9P6P - chains A and E of the 3 polymer chains in the assembly; structure by X-ray diffraction, 1.95 A resolution.

[Chain A]
Name: 2'-O-methyltransferase
Source organism: Severe acute respiratory syndrome coronavirus 2
Notes: EC 2.1.1.-
Reference sequence: P0DTD1 (R1AB_SARS2); residues 1-298 here correspond to UniProt positions 6799-7096 (UniProt number = residue number + 6798)
Chain sequence (301 residues; numbered -2 to 298; the number before each row is that of its first residue; numbers below 1 keep their minus sign (Ser-2 is residue -2)):
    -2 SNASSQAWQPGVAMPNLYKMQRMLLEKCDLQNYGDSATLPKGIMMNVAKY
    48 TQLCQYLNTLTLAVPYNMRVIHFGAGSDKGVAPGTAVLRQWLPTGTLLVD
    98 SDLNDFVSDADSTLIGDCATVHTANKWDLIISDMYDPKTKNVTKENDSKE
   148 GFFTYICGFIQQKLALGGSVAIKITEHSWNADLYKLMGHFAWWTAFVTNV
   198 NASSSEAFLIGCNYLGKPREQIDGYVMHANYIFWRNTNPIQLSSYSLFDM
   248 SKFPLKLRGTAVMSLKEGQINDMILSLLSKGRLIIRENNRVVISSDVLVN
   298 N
Disordered / not traced: -2 to -1
Sequence notes: expression tag (-2 to 0)
Small-molecule neighbours: S-adenosylhomocysteine (SAH): Asn43, Tyr47, His69, Gly71, Ala72, Gly73, Ser74, Pro80, Gly81, Asp99, Leu100, Asn101, Gly113, Asp114, Cys115, Asp130, Met131, Tyr132, Asp133, Phe149
Curated features (UniProtKB/Swiss-Prot):
  - active site: Lys46, Asp130, Lys170, Glu203

[Chain E]
Molecule: 4-nt RNA strand
Sequence (4 nucleotides; numbered 0 to 3; the number before each row is that of its first residue; numbering starts at 0):
     0 XAUU
Modified residues: M7G (7N-methyl-8-hydroguanosine-5'-diphosphate) at position 0

[Chain A / chain E interface]
Pairs across the interface - 32 pairs, chain A then chain E:
  Lys24(A) - M7G_0(E)
  Cys25(A) - M7G_0(E)
  Asp26(A) - M7G_0(E)
  Leu27(A) - M7G_0(E)
  Tyr30(A) - M7G_0(E)
  Ser33(A) - U3(E)  hydrogen bond to the sugar
  Ala34(A) - U3(E)  hydrogen bond to the base
  Leu36(A) - U3(E)  base contact
  Met42(A) - U2(E)  phosphate contact
  Met42(A) - U3(E)  sugar contact
  Asn43(A) - U2(E)  sugar contact
  Lys46(A) - A1(E)  hydrogen bond to the phosphate
  Lys46(A) - U2(E)  salt bridge to the phosphate
  Ser74(A) - U2(E)  sugar contact
  Asp75(A) - U2(E)  hydrogen bond to the sugar
  Lys76(A) - U2(E)  phosphate contact
  Lys76(A) - U3(E)  salt bridge to the phosphate
  Tyr132(A) - M7G_0(E)
  Tyr132(A) - A1(E)  base contact
  Pro134(A) - A1(E)  base contact
  Lys137(A) - M7G_0(E)
  Lys137(A) - A1(E)  salt bridge to the phosphate
  Lys170(A) - A1(E)  hydrogen bond to the sugar
  Thr172(A) - M7G_0(E)
  Glu173(A) - M7G_0(E)
  His174(A) - M7G_0(E)
  Ser175(A) - M7G_0(E)
  Asn198(A) - U2(E)  phosphate contact
  Ser201(A) - M7G_0(E)
  Ser201(A) - A1(E)  hydrogen bond to the phosphate
  Ser202(A) - M7G_0(E)
  Glu203(A) - A1(E)  sugar contact
Also at the interface, not in a pair above, chain A (28 interface residues in all): Asp130, Thr136

[In short]
28 residues of chain A and 4 residues of chain E are in contact, with 6 hydrogen bonds and 3 salt bridges.
Among the polar pairs are Ala34(A)-U3(E), Ser33(A)-U3(E) and Asp75(A)-U2(E). Bound to chain A:
S-adenosylhomocysteine. UniProt lists 4 active-site residues on chain A.
Here chain A is 2'-O-methyltransferase (Severe acute respiratory syndrome coronavirus 2) and chain E is a 4-nt
RNA strand. Entry 9P6P (Crystal Structure of the SARS-CoV-2 2'-O-Methyltransferase with (m7GpppA)pUpU (Cap-0)
and S-Adenosyl-L-homocysteine (SAH)) was determined by X-ray diffraction.
